5T58 - chains D and N of the 4 polymer chains in the assembly; structure by X-ray diffraction, 3.21 A resolution.

Chain D:
Molecule: KLLA0D15741p
Organism: Kluyveromyces lactis (strain ATCC 8585 / CBS 2359 / DSM 70799 / NBRC 1267 / NRRL Y-1140 / WM37)
UniProtKB: Q6CQN5 (Q6CQN5_KLULA); numbering as in UniProt (aligned over 230-479)
Sequence (250 residues; numbered 230 to 479; the number before each row is that of its first residue; X marks 42 residues of unknown identity (built as UNK)):
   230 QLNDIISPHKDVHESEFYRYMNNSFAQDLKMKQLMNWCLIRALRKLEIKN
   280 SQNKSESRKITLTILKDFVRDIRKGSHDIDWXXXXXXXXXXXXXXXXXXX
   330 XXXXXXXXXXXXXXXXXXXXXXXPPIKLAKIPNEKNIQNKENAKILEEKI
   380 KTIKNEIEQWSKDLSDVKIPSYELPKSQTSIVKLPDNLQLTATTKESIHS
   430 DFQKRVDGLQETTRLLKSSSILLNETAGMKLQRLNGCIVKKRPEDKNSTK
Not modelled in the structure: 230-252, 344-348, 406-418, 472-479

Chain N:
Molecule: KLLA0C15939p
Organism: Kluyveromyces lactis (strain ATCC 8585 / CBS 2359 / DSM 70799 / NBRC 1267 / NRRL Y-1140 / WM37)
UniProtKB: Q6CT27 (Q6CT27_KLULA); residues 1-216 here = UniProt positions 1-216
Sequence (216 residues; row label = number of the first residue in the row):
     1 MSSYVDKLDITQKQLRFLHKQFKEIIDEKVRTALPESSEDDQVSQEIQLQ
    51 LDQFLMDVLEMAGESMNVVDAGKGTTVKSVIQEVQKEYTEPFDVELNEKV
   101 RKLYQEWEDETVKVSKLRREAPQVAVSEYTKQENQLLEEIDSLIAKMDSS
   151 QPNLQNEDQDEGQNEEKTQEYWNQVANQYGSILTSLKEINDKIPTHESKQ
   201 KRLRLLLDLIEKEVAT
Not modelled in the structure: 1-4, 151-166

Interface between chain D and chain N:
Residue-residue contacts (104):
  Lys-259(D) / Leu-8(N)
  Met-260(D) / Met-66(N)  hydrophobic
  Leu-263(D) / Asp-6(N)
  Leu-263(D) / Leu-8(N)  hydrophobic
  Leu-263(D) / Ser-65(N)
  Met-264(D) / Leu-59(N)  hydrophobic
  Cys-267(D) / Val-58(N)
  Cys-267(D) / Met-61(N)
  Cys-267(D) / Ala-62(N)  hydrophobic
  Leu-268(D) / Val-58(N)  hydrophobic
  Arg-270(D) / Met-61(N)
  Ala-271(D) / Phe-54(N)  hydrophobic
  Ala-271(D) / Val-58(N)  hydrophobic
  Leu-275(D) / Gln-50(N)
  Ser-286(D) / Gln-42(N)
  Ser-286(D) / Glu-46(N)  hydrogen bond
  Ser-286(D) / Ile-47(N)
  Ser-286(D) / Gln-50(N)
  Arg-287(D) / Gln-50(N)
  Thr-290(D) / Ile-47(N)
  Thr-290(D) / Gln-50(N)  hydrogen bond
  Thr-290(D) / Leu-51(N)
  Ile-293(D) / Lys-29(N)
  Leu-294(D) / Leu-51(N)  hydrophobic
  Leu-294(D) / Phe-54(N)  hydrophobic
  Asp-296(D) / Lys-29(N)  salt bridge
  Phe-297(D) / Ile-25(N)  hydrophobic
  Phe-297(D) / Ile-26(N)  hydrophobic
  Ser-305(D) / Ile-25(N)
  Ile-308(D) / Phe-17(N)
  Ile-308(D) / Gln-21(N)  hydrogen bond (backbone-side chain)
  Asp-309(D) / Leu-18(N)
  Trp-310(D) / Gln-14(N)
  Trp-310(D) / Phe-17(N)
  Ile-355(D) / Lys-13(N)
  Ile-355(D) / Lys-20(N)
  Lys-356(D) / Glu-24(N)
  Leu-357(D) / Glu-87(N)
  Ala-358(D) / Asp-27(N)
  Ala-358(D) / Arg-31(N)
  Ala-358(D) / Tyr-88(N)
  Lys-359(D) / Glu-87(N)  hydrogen bond (side chain-backbone)
  Lys-359(D) / Tyr-88(N)  hydrogen bond (side chain-backbone)
  Ile-360(D) / Gln-48(N)
  Ile-360(D) / Asp-52(N)
  Ile-360(D) / Thr-89(N)  hydrogen bond (backbone-side chain)
  Pro-361(D) / Glu-39(N)
  Pro-361(D) / Gln-45(N)
  Pro-361(D) / Gln-48(N)
  Pro-361(D) / Thr-89(N)
  Asn-362(D) / Leu-49(N)
  Asn-362(D) / Glu-90(N)
  Glu-363(D) / Leu-49(N)
  Lys-364(D) / Glu-90(N)  salt bridge
  Lys-364(D) / Phe-92(N)
  Asn-365(D) / Glu-39(N)
  Asn-365(D) / Leu-96(N)
  Ile-366(D) / Gln-45(N)
  Asn-368(D) / Asn-97(N)
  Asn-368(D) / Val-100(N)
  Lys-369(D) / Glu-39(N)  salt bridge
  Lys-369(D) / Asp-41(N)  salt bridge
  Lys-373(D) / Asp-41(N)  salt bridge
  Leu-375(D) / Val-100(N)
  Leu-375(D) / Leu-103(N)  hydrophobic
  Leu-375(D) / Tyr-104(N)
  Leu-375(D) / Trp-107(N)  hydrophobic
  Glu-376(D) / Leu-103(N)
  Lys-378(D) / Trp-107(N)
  Ile-379(D) / Leu-103(N)
  Ile-379(D) / Glu-106(N)
  Ile-379(D) / Trp-107(N)
  Ile-382(D) / Glu-110(N)
  Ile-382(D) / Thr-111(N)
  Ile-382(D) / Val-114(N)  hydrophobic
  Lys-383(D) / Glu-106(N)  salt bridge
  Lys-383(D) / Glu-110(N)
  Glu-385(D) / Arg-118(N)  salt bridge
  Ile-386(D) / Glu-110(N)
  Ile-386(D) / Lys-113(N)
  Ile-386(D) / Val-114(N)  hydrophobic
  Ile-386(D) / Leu-117(N)  hydrophobic
  Trp-389(D) / Leu-117(N)  hydrophobic
  Trp-389(D) / Arg-118(N)
  Trp-389(D) / Pro-122(N)  hydrophobic
  Leu-393(D) / Ala-121(N)  hydrophobic
  Lys-397(D) / Tyr-129(N)  hydrogen bond (backbone-side chain)
  Ile-398(D) / Tyr-129(N)
  Pro-399(D) / Tyr-129(N)
  Ser-400(D) / Glu-133(N)
  Glu-402(D) / Leu-136(N)
  Pro-404(D) / Glu-139(N)
  Val-435(D) / Gln-178(N)
  Leu-438(D) / Ile-182(N)  hydrophobic
  Gln-439(D) / Gln-178(N)  hydrogen bond
  Gln-439(D) / Ile-182(N)
  Thr-442(D) / Ile-182(N)
  Thr-442(D) / Ser-185(N)
  Lys-446(D) / Glu-188(N)
  Ser-449(D) / Ile-189(N)
  Leu-452(D) / His-196(N)
  Asn-453(D) / His-196(N)
  Leu-460(D) / Lys-199(N)
  Ile-467(D) / Val-214(N)  hydrophobic
Interface residues without a listed pair, chain D (73 interface residues in all): Phe-254, Lys-261, Leu-272, Lys-274, Thr-292, Asp-307, Ala-372, Tyr-401, Phe-431, Asp-436, Ala-456, Leu-463
Interface residues without a listed pair, chain N (74 interface residues in all): Lys-7, Phe-22, Lys-23, Pro-91, Val-175, Lys-192, Leu-203, Leu-206, Leu-207, Ile-210

In short:
Chain D and chain N form an interface of 73 and 74 residues respectively, with 8 hydrogen bonds and 7 salt
bridges. Polar pairs include Asp-296(D)/Lys-29(N), Lys-364(D)/Glu-90(N) and Lys-369(D)/Glu-39(N).
Here chain D is KLLA0D15741p and chain N is KLLA0C15939p, both from Kluyveromyces lactis (strain ATCC 8585 /
CBS 2359 / DSM 70799 / NBRC 1267 / NRRL Y-1140 / WM37). Entry 5T58 (Structure of the MIND Complex Shows a
Regulatory Focus of Yeast Kinetochore Assembly) was determined by X-ray diffraction (same publication as 5T59
and 5T6J).
